PDB entry 8J20 | electron microscopy, 3.20 A resolution | chains A and E of the 5 polymer chains in the assembly

[Chain A]
Molecule: Guanine nucleotide-binding protein G(I)/G(S)/G(T) subunit beta-1
Organism: Homo sapiens
Reference sequence: P62873 (GBB1_HUMAN); residues 13-351 here correspond to UniProt positions 2-340 (UniProt number = residue number - 11)
Chain sequence (377 residues; each row starts with the number of its first residue):
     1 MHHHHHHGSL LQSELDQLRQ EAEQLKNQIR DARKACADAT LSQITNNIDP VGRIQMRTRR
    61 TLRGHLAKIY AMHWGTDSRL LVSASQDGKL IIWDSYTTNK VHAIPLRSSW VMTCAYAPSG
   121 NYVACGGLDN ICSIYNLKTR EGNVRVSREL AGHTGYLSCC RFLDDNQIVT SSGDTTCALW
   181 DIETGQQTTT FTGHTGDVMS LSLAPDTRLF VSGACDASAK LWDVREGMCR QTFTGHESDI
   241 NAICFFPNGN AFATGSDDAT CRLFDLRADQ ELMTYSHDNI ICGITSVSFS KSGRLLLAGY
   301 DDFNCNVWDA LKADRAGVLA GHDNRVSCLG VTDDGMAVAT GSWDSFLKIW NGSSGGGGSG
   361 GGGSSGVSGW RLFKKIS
Unresolved in the structure: 1-13, 354-377
Differences from the reference sequence: initiating methionine (1); expression tag (2-12, 352-377)
UniProt features mapped onto this chain:
  - modified residue: S13 (N-acetylserine), H277 (Phosphohistidine)

[Chain E]
Molecule: Guanine nucleotide-binding protein G(I)/G(S)/G(O) subunit gamma-2
Organism: Homo sapiens
Reference sequence: P59768 (GBG2_HUMAN); residue numbers follow UniProt; this construct covers 1-71
Chain sequence (71 residues; row label = number of the first residue in the row):
     1 MASNNTASIA QARKLVEQLK MEANIDRIKV SKAAADLMAY CEAHAKEDPL LTPVPASENP
    61 FREKKFFCAI L
Unresolved in the structure: 1-4, 62-71
UniProt features mapped onto this chain:
  - modified residue: A2 (N-acetylalanine), C68 (Cysteine methyl ester)
  - lipidation: C68 (S-geranylgeranyl cysteine)

[Chain A / chain E interface]
Pairs across the interface - 75 pairs, chain A then chain E:
  L15(A) with S8(E)
  L18(A) with I9(E); A12(E), hydrophobic; R13(E); V16(E)
  A22(A) with L19(E)
  L25(A) with L19(E); K20(E); A23(E), hydrophobic
  K26(A) with L19(E)
  I29(A) with E22(E); A23(E), hydrophobic
  A32(A) with R27(E)
  R33(A) with E22(E), salt bridge
  C36(A) with V30(E)
  D38(A) with K29(E), salt bridge; S31(E)
  A39(A) with V30(E)
  L41(A) with A34(E), hydrophobic
  I44(A) with S31(E); A34(E), hydrophobic; M38(E), hydrophobic
  T45(A) with M38(E)
  I48(A) with M38(E), hydrophobic
  V51(A) with L51(E), hydrophobic
  M56(A) with L50(E), hydrophobic
  R59(A) with N59(E); F61(E)
  R60(A) with F61(E)
  Y96(A) with P60(E)
  T192(A) with K14(E), hydrogen bond (backbone-side chain)
  M228(A) with M21(E), hydrophobic
  C229(A) with Q18(E)
  R230(A) with E22(E); I25(E)
  Q231(A) with I25(E)
  F246(A) with L37(E), hydrophobic
  P247(A) with Y40(E)
  N248(A) with L37(E); Y40(E)
  A251(A) with L37(E), hydrophobic
  D265(A) with A33(E); L37(E)
  R267(A) with R27(E); I28(E); D36(E), salt bridge
  A268(A) with R27(E); I28(E); V30(E), hydrophobic
  D269(A) with E22(E); R27(E), salt bridge
  Q270(A) with V30(E)
  L272(A) with V30(E), hydrophobic; L37(E), hydrophobic
  S290(A) with D48(E); L50(E)
  K291(A) with E47(E); D48(E)
  S292(A) with Y40(E); C41(E), hydrogen bond (backbone-side chain); H44(E); D48(E), hydrogen bond
  G293(A) with C41(E)
  R294(A) with C41(E), hydrogen bond (backbone-side chain)
  L295(A) with L50(E)
  D334(A) with P49(E)
  G335(A) with P49(E); L50(E)
  M336(A) with P49(E), hydrophobic; P60(E)
  V338(A) with L50(E), hydrophobic
  N351(A) with N59(E), hydrogen bond; F61(E)
  S353(A) with P53(E); V54(E)
Interface residues without a listed pair, chain A (56 interface residues in all): E21, I54, T232, N250, L263, L311, V331, A337, G352
Interface residues without a listed pair, chain E (38 interface residues in all): N5, A45

[In short]
56 residues of chain A face 38 of chain E across their interface, with 5 hydrogen bonds and 4 salt bridges.
Polar pairs include R33(A)-E22(E), D38(A)-K29(E) and R267(A)-D36(E).
Chain A is Guanine nucleotide-binding protein G(I)/G(S)/G(T) subunit beta-1 and chain E is Guanine
nucleotide-binding protein G(I)/G(S)/G(O) subunit gamma-2, both from Homo sapiens; the structure, Cryo-EM
structure of FFAR3 bound with valeric acid and AR420626, was determined by electron microscopy (same
publication as 8J21, 8J22 and 8J24).
